PDB entry 9D47 | electron microscopy, 2.62 A resolution | chains C and O of the 12 polymer chains in the assembly

# Chain C (and O)
Name: Fatty acid synthase subunit alpha
Source organism: Candida albicans
Notes: EC 2.3.1.86, 1.1.1.100, 2.3.1.41; chain O of this document is another copy of the same molecule, construct and numbering; everything in this record applies to it too
Reference sequence: P43098 (FAS2_CANAX); numbering as in UniProt (aligned over 1-1885)
Chain sequence (1885 residues; row label = number of the first residue in the row):
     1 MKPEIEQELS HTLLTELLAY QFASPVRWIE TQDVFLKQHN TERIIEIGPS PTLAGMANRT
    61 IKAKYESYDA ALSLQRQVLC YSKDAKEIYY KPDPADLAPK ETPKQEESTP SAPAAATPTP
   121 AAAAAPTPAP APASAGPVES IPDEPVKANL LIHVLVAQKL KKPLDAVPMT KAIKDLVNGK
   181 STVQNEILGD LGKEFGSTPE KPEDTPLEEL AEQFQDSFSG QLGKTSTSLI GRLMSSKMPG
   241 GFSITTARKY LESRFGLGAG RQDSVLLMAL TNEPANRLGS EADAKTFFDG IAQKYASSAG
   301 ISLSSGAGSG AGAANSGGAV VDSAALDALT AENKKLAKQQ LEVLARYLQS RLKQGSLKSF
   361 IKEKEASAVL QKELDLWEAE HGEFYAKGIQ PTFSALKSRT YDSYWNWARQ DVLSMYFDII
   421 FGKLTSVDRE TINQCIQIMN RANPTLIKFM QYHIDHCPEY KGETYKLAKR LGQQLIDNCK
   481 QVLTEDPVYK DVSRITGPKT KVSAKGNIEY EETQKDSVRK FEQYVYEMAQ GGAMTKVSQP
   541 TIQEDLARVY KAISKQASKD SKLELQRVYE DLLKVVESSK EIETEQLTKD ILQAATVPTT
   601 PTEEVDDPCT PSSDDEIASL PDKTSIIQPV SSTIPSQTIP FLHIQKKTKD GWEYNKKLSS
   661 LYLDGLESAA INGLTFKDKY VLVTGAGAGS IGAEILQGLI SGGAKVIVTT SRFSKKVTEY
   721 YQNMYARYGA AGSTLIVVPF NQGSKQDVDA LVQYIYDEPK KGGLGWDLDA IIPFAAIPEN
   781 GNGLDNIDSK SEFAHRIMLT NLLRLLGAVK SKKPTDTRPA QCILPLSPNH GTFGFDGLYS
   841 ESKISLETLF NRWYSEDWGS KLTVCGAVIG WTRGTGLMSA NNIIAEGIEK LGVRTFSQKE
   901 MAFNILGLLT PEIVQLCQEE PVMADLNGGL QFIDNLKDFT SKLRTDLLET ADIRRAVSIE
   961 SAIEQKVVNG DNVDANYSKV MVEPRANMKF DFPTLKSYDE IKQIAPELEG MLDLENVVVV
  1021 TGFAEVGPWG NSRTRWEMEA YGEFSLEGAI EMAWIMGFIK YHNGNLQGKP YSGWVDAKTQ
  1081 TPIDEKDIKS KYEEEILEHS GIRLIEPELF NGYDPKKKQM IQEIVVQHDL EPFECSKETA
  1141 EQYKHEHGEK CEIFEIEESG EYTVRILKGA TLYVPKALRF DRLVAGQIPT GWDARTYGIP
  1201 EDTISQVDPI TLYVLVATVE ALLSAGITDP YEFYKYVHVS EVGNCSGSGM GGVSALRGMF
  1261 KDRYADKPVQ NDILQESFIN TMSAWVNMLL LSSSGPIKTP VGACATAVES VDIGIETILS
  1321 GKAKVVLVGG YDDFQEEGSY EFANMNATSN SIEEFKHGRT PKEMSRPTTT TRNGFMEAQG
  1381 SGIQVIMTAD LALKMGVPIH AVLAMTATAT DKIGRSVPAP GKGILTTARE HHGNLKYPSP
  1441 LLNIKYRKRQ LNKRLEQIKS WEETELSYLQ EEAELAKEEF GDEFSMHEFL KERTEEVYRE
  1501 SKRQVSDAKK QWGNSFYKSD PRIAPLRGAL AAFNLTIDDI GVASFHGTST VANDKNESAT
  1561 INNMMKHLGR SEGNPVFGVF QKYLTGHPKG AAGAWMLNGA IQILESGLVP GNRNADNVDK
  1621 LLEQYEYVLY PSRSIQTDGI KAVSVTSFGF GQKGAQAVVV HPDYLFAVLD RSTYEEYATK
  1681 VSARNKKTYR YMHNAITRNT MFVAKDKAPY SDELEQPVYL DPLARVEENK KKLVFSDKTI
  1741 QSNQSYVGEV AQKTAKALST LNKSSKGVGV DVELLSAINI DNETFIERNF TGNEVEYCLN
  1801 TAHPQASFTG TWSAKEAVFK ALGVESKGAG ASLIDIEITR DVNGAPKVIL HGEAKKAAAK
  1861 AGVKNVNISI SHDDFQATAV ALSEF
Not modelled in the structure: 93-332, 425-426, 537-627, 876-878, 971-978, 1434-1438, 1473-1484, 1747-1885
Small-molecule neighbours: Palmitoyl-CoA (PKZ): V412, L413, M415, Y416, R429, T431, I432, C435, I436, M439, F449, M450, H453, I454, A468, L471, G472, Q474, L475, N478, K490, V492, R519, K520, E522
Curated features (UniProtKB/Swiss-Prot):
  - active site (For beta-ketoacyl synthase activity): C1304, H1546, H1587
  - binding site (acetyl-CoA): D1771 to E1773, Y1797, S1807, E1816 to S1826, R1840 to N1843, I1870 to H1872
  - binding site (Mg(2+)): D1771, V1772, E1773, S1871, H1872
  - modified residue: S181 (O-(pantetheine 4'-phosphoryl)serine)

# Interface between chain C and chain O
Contacting residue pairs (171):
  K335(C) - L348(O)
  K335(C) - Q349(O)  hydrogen bond (backbone-side chain)
  K338(C) - L348(O)
  K338(C) - Q349(O)
  Q339(C) - Q349(O)
  E342(C) - E342(O)
  E342(C) - A345(O)
  E342(C) - R346(O)
  E342(C) - Q349(O)
  E342(C) - R351(O)  salt bridge
  A345(C) - K338(O)
  A345(C) - E342(O)
  R346(C) - E342(O)  salt bridge
  R346(C) - R346(O)
  R346(C) - R351(O)
  L348(C) - K335(O)  hydrogen bond (backbone-side chain)
  L348(C) - K338(O)  hydrogen bond (backbone-side chain)
  Q349(C) - K335(O)
  Q349(C) - K338(O)
  Q349(C) - Q339(O)  hydrogen bond (side chain-backbone)
  Q349(C) - E342(O)
  R351(C) - K353(O)
  S356(C) - S356(O)  hydrogen bond
  S356(C) - L357(O)  hydrogen bond (side chain-backbone)
  S356(C) - F360(O)
  L357(C) - S356(O)  hydrogen bond (backbone-side chain)
  S359(C) - F360(O)
  F360(C) - S356(O)
  F360(C) - S359(O)
  F360(C) - F360(O)
  F360(C) - E363(O)
  E363(C) - F360(O)
  E363(C) - E363(O)
  E363(C) - K364(O)
  E363(C) - S367(O)
  K364(C) - E363(O)  salt bridge
  S367(C) - E363(O)
  S367(C) - S367(O)  hydrogen bond
  S367(C) - L370(O)
  L370(C) - S367(O)
  L370(C) - L370(O)  hydrophobic
  L370(C) - Q371(O)
  L370(C) - L374(O)  hydrophobic
  Q371(C) - L370(O)
  E373(C) - L374(O)
  L374(C) - L370(O)  hydrophobic
  L374(C) - E373(O)
  L374(C) - L374(O)  hydrophobic
  L376(C) - P391(O)  hydrophobic
  L376(C) - Q746(O)
  W377(C) - L374(O)
  W377(C) - W377(O)  hydrophobic
  W377(C) - E378(O)
  W377(C) - A386(O)  hydrophobic
  W377(C) - I389(O)  hydrophobic
  A379(C) - K745(O)
  A379(C) - Q746(O)
  E380(C) - I389(O)
  E380(C) - S744(O)
  E380(C) - K745(O)  hydrogen bond (side chain-backbone)
  E380(C) - Q746(O)  hydrogen bond (side chain-backbone)
  E380(C) - R796(O)  salt bridge
  H381(C) - W377(O)
  H381(C) - Y385(O)  hydrogen bond
  H381(C) - I389(O)
  H381(C) - K745(O)
  H381(C) - R796(O)
  Y385(C) - H381(O)  hydrogen bond
  Y385(C) - E792(O)
  A386(C) - W377(O)  hydrophobic
  I389(C) - W377(O)
  I389(C) - E380(O)
  I389(C) - H381(O)
  P391(C) - L376(O)  hydrophobic
  K649(C) - D934(O)
  S744(C) - E380(O)
  K745(C) - A379(O)
  K745(C) - E380(O)  hydrogen bond (backbone-side chain)
  K745(C) - H381(O)  hydrogen bond (side chain-backbone)
  Q746(C) - L376(O)
  Q746(C) - A379(O)
  Q746(C) - E380(O)  hydrogen bond (backbone-side chain)
  N782(C) - R852(O)  hydrogen bond (backbone-side chain)
  N782(C) - E856(O)
  G783(C) - R852(O)
  G783(C) - E856(O)
  L784(C) - L803(O)  hydrophobic
  L784(C) - L806(O)  hydrophobic
  L784(C) - G807(O)
  L784(C) - L849(O)  hydrophobic
  L784(C) - E856(O)  hydrogen bond (backbone-side chain)
  L784(C) - W858(O)
  L784(C) - L862(O)  hydrophobic
  D785(C) - G807(O)
  D785(C) - K810(O)  salt bridge
  D785(C) - S811(O)
  I787(C) - R852(O)
  D788(C) - R804(O)
  E792(C) - R796(O)  salt bridge
  E792(C) - T800(O)
  E792(C) - R804(O)  salt bridge
  H795(C) - H795(O)  hydrogen bond
  H795(C) - L799(O)
  R796(C) - E380(O)  salt bridge
  R796(C) - H381(O)  hydrogen bond
  R796(C) - E792(O)  salt bridge
  L799(C) - H795(O)
  L799(C) - E841(O)
  T800(C) - E792(O)
  L803(C) - L784(O)  hydrophobic
  L803(C) - E841(O)
  R804(C) - D788(O)
  R804(C) - E792(O)  salt bridge
  L806(C) - L784(O)  hydrophobic
  G807(C) - L784(O)
  G807(C) - D785(O)
  K810(C) - D785(O)  salt bridge
  S811(C) - D785(O)
  H830(C) - N851(O)  hydrogen bond (backbone-side chain)
  G831(C) - N851(O)
  G831(C) - R852(O)
  G831(C) - S855(O)  hydrogen bond (backbone-side chain)
  T832(C) - N851(O)
  T832(C) - S855(O)
  F833(C) - S855(O)  hydrogen bond (backbone-side chain)
  G834(C) - S855(O)
  G834(C) - E856(O)
  F835(C) - E856(O)
  F835(C) - D857(O)
  D836(C) - R852(O)  salt bridge
  G837(C) - R852(O)  hydrogen bond (backbone-side chain)
  S840(C) - T848(O)
  E841(C) - L803(O)
  E841(C) - S845(O)  hydrogen bond (backbone-side chain)
  E841(C) - T848(O)
  E841(C) - R852(O)  salt bridge
  I844(C) - I844(O)
  I844(C) - S845(O)
  I844(C) - T848(O)
  S845(C) - E841(O)  hydrogen bond (side chain-backbone)
  S845(C) - I844(O)
  S845(C) - S845(O)  hydrogen bond
  T848(C) - S840(O)
  T848(C) - E841(O)  hydrogen bond
  T848(C) - I844(O)
  L849(C) - L784(O)  hydrophobic
  N851(C) - H830(O)  hydrogen bond (side chain-backbone)
  N851(C) - G831(O)
  N851(C) - T832(O)
  R852(C) - N782(O)  hydrogen bond (side chain-backbone)
  R852(C) - G783(O)
  R852(C) - I787(O)
  R852(C) - G831(O)
  R852(C) - D836(O)  salt bridge
  R852(C) - G837(O)  hydrogen bond (side chain-backbone)
  R852(C) - E841(O)  salt bridge
  S855(C) - G831(O)  hydrogen bond (side chain-backbone)
  S855(C) - T832(O)
  S855(C) - F833(O)  hydrogen bond (side chain-backbone)
  S855(C) - G834(O)
  S855(C) - K937(O)  hydrogen bond (backbone-side chain)
  E856(C) - N782(O)
  E856(C) - G783(O)
  E856(C) - L784(O)  hydrogen bond (side chain-backbone)
  E856(C) - G834(O)
  E856(C) - F835(O)
  D857(C) - F835(O)
  W858(C) - L784(O)
  L862(C) - L784(O)  hydrophobic
  D934(C) - K649(O)
  K937(C) - S855(O)  hydrogen bond (side chain-backbone)
Other interface residues (no listed pair), chain C (84 interface residues in all): K353, A366, E378, G382, K647, L838, S842, E847, Y854, Q931, H1128
Other interface residues (no listed pair), chain O (82 interface residues in all): Q340, G382, S789, L838, E847, Y854, Q931

# Overview
84 residues of chain C and 82 residues of chain O are in contact; the contacts include 35 hydrogen bonds and
15 salt bridges. Polar contacts include E342(C)-R351(O), R346(C)-E342(O) and K364(C)-E363(O). Bound to chain
C: Palmitoyl-CoA.
Chain C and chain O are both Fatty acid synthase subunit alpha (Candida albicans); the structure, Atomic model
of Candida albicans Fatty Acid Synthase (FAS) in complex with Palmitoyl-CoA (in vitro binding), was determined
by electron microscopy together with 9D49, 9P4V, 9P4W, 9D48 and 9D4A from the same study.
